PDB entry 2FK3 | X-ray diffraction, 2.40 A resolution | chain A

# Chain A
Name: Amyloid beta A4 protein precursor
Source organism: Homo sapiens
Notes: fragment: Residues 133 to 189
UniProt: P05067 (A4_HUMAN); residues 133-189 here = UniProt positions 133-189
Chain sequence (59 residues; each row starts with the number of its first residue):
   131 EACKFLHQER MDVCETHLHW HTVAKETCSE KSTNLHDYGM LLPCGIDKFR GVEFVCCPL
Disulfides: C133-C187, C144-C174, C158-C186
Differences from the reference sequence: cloning artifact (131-132)
Bound ions: Cu ion: H137, E139 (shared with 1 residue of chain G)

# Overview
H137 and E139 coordinate a Cu ion ion.
Chain A is Amyloid beta A4 protein precursor (Homo sapiens); the structure, Structure of the Alzheimer's
Amyloid Precursor Protein (APP) Copper Binding Domain in 'large unit cell' form, was determined by X-ray
diffraction (same publication as 2FJZ, 2FK1, 2FK2 and 2FKL).
